PDB entry 1MCC | X-ray diffraction, 2.70 A resolution | chains A and P of the 3 polymer chains in the assembly

Chain A:
Molecule: Immunoglobulin lambda dimer mcg (light chain)
Organism: Homo sapiens
Amino-acid sequence (216 residues; row label = number of the first residue in the row):
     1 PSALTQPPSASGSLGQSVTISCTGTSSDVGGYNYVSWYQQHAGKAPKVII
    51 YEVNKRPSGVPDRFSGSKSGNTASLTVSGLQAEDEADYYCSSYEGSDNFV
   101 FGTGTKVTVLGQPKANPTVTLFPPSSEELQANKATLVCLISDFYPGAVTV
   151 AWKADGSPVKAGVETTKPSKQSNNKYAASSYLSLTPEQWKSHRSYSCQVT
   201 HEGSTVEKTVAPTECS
Disulfides: C22-C90, C138-C197
Differences from the reference sequence: conflict I20 (Phe39 in S14675), T23 (Ser42 in S14675), V29 (Ile48 in S14675), 19 further conflict positions vs the reference (S14675) not listed

Chain P:
Molecule: Peptide N-acetyl-L-gln-D-phe-L-his-D-pro-NH2
Amino-acid sequence (6 residues; each row starts with the number of its first residue; numbering starts at 0):
     0 XQFHPX
Modified positions: ACE (acetyl group) at position 0, NH2 (amino group) at position 5; F2 (D-phenylalanine; DPN); P4 (D-proline; DPR)

Chain A / chain P interface:
Pairs across the interface (11; chain A residue first):
  Y34(A) - H3(P)
  Y34(A) - P4(P)
  S36(A) - Q1(P)  hydrogen bond
  S36(A) - H3(P)
  Y38(A) - Q1(P)
  Y51(A) - H3(P)  hydrogen bond (backbone-side chain)
  S91(A) - Q1(P)  hydrogen bond
  S92(A) - Q1(P)
  F99(A) - ACE_0(P)
  F99(A) - Q1(P)
  F99(A) - H3(P)
Other interface residues (no listed pair), chain A (9 interface residues in all): E52, Y93
Other interface residues (no listed pair), chain P (5 interface residues in all): F2

In short:
9 residues of chain A face 5 of chain P across their interface, with 3 hydrogen bonds. Polar contacts include
S36(A)-Q1(P), Y51(A)-H3(P) and S91(A)-Q1(P).
Here chain A is Immunoglobulin lambda dimer mcg (light chain) (Homo sapiens) and chain P is Peptide
N-acetyl-L-gln-D-phe-L-his-D-pro-NH2. Entry 1MCC (Principles and pitfalls in designing site directed peptide
ligands) was determined by X-ray diffraction, deposited together with 1MCB, 1MCD, 1MCE, 1MCF, 1MCH, 1MCI and 4
further entries.
